Entry 3HYK (X-ray diffraction, 2.31 A resolution); this record covers chains A and C of the 3 polymer chains in the assembly.

Chain A (and C):
Protein: Holo-[acyl-carrier-protein] synthase
Organism: Bacillus anthracis
Notes: EC 2.7.8.7; chain C of this document is another copy of the same molecule, construct and numbering; everything in this record applies to it too
UniProtKB: Q81JG3 (ACPS_BACAN); residues 1-119 here = UniProt positions 1-119
Sequence (122 residues; each row starts with the number of its first residue; numbers below 1 keep their minus sign (Ser-2 is residue -2)):
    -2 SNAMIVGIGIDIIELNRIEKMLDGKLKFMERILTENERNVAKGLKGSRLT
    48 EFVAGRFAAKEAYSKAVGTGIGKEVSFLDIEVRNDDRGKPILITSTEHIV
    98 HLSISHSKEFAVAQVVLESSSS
Not modelled in the structure: -2, 21-23, 119 (chain C: -2 to -1, 21-23, 119)
Sequence notes: expression tag (-2 to 0)
Modified residues: Mse1 (selenomethionine; parent Met); Mse18 (selenomethionine; parent Met); Mse26 (selenomethionine; parent Met)
Ion coordination: Mg2+ site 1: Asp8, Glu58 (together with adenosine-3'-5'-diphosphate); Mg2+ site 2: His103 (together with adenosine-3'-5'-diphosphate)
Residues lining bound ligands:
  - adenosine-3'-5'-diphosphate (A3P), molecule 1: Asp8, Glu58, Lys62, Gly65, Thr66, Gly67
  - adenosine-3'-5'-diphosphate (A3P), molecule 2: Arg14, Mse18, Phe25, Arg28, Phe54
  - adenosine-3'-5'-diphosphate (A3P), molecule 3: Arg45, Phe49, Arg53, Asn81, Arg84, Gly85, Lys86, Pro87, Ile101, Ser102, His103
Swiss-Prot annotation at these positions:
  - binding site (Mg(2+)): Asp8, Glu58
From the paper describing this entry:
  - catalytic residues: Lys62 (citing earlier work)
  - binding site for adenosine-3'-5'-diphosphate: Asp8, Arg14, Arg28, Arg45, Arg53, Glu58, Lys62, Gly65, Lys70, Glu71, Asn81, Arg84, Ser102, His103

How chain A and chain C interact:
Pairs across the interface (37):
  Ala0(A) - Ile96(C)  hydrophobic
  Ala0(A) - Glu115(C)
  Mse1(A) - Mse1(C)
  Mse1(A) - Glu115(C)  hydrogen bond (backbone-side chain)
  Ile2(A) - Ile2(C)  hydrophobic
  Ile2(A) - His98(C)
  Ile2(A) - Val113(C)  hydrophobic
  Ile2(A) - Glu115(C)
  Ile5(A) - His98(C)
  Ile5(A) - Leu99(C)
  Ile5(A) - Ser100(C)
  Ile5(A) - Gln111(C)
  Ile5(A) - Val113(C)  hydrophobic
  Gly6(A) - Ser100(C)
  Gly6(A) - Gln111(C)  hydrogen bond (backbone-side chain)
  Ile7(A) - Ile7(C)  hydrophobic
  Ile7(A) - Ser100(C)  hydrogen bond (backbone-side chain)
  Ile7(A) - Ile101(C)
  Ile7(A) - Ser102(C)
  Ile7(A) - Gln111(C)
  Asp8(A) - Ser102(C)  hydrogen bond
  Ile9(A) - Ser102(C)  hydrogen bond (backbone-side chain)
  Ile9(A) - Val109(C)  hydrophobic
  Glu11(A) - Ser104(C)
  Glu11(A) - Lys105(C)  salt bridge
  Glu11(A) - Glu106(C)
  Lys62(A) - Ser100(C)
  Lys62(A) - Ile101(C)  hydrogen bond (side chain-backbone)
  Lys62(A) - Ser102(C)
  Gly65(A) - Arg84(C)
  Gly65(A) - Lys86(C)
  Thr66(A) - Arg84(C)
  Glu71(A) - Arg84(C)  salt bridge
  Phe107(A) - Ser104(C)
  Phe107(A) - Glu106(C)
  Phe107(A) - Phe107(C)  hydrophobic
  Gln111(A) - Gln111(C)  hydrogen bond
Also at the interface, not in a pair above, chain A (16 interface residues in all): Val112
Also at the interface, not in a pair above, chain C (22 interface residues in all): Ile9, His103, Val112

Summary:
Chain A and chain C form an interface of 16 and 22 residues respectively; the contacts include 7 hydrogen
bonds and 2 salt bridges. Among the polar pairs are Glu11(A)-Lys105(C), Glu71(A)-Arg84(C) and
Mse1(A)-Glu115(C). From the paper: the catalytic residue Lys62(A); a binding site for
adenosine-3'-5'-diphosphate at Asp8(A), Arg14(A) and Arg28(A) among others.
Both chains are Holo-[acyl-carrier-protein] synthase (Bacillus anthracis). Entry 3HYK (2.31 Angstrom
resolution crystal structure of a holo-(acyl-carrier-protein) synthase from Bacillus anthracis str. Ames in
complex ...) was determined by X-ray diffraction, deposited together with 4JM7 and 3QMN.
